Entry 9EL7 (X-ray diffraction, 2.87 A resolution); this record covers chains A and B.

Chain A:
Protein: Lysine-specific histone demethylase 1A
From: Homo sapiens
Notes: EC 1.14.99.66
UniProtKB: O60341 (KDM1A_HUMAN); residue numbers follow UniProt; this construct covers 1-852
Chain sequence (871 residues; numbered -18 to 852; the number before each row is that of its first residue; numbers below 1 keep their minus sign (Gly-18 is residue -18)):
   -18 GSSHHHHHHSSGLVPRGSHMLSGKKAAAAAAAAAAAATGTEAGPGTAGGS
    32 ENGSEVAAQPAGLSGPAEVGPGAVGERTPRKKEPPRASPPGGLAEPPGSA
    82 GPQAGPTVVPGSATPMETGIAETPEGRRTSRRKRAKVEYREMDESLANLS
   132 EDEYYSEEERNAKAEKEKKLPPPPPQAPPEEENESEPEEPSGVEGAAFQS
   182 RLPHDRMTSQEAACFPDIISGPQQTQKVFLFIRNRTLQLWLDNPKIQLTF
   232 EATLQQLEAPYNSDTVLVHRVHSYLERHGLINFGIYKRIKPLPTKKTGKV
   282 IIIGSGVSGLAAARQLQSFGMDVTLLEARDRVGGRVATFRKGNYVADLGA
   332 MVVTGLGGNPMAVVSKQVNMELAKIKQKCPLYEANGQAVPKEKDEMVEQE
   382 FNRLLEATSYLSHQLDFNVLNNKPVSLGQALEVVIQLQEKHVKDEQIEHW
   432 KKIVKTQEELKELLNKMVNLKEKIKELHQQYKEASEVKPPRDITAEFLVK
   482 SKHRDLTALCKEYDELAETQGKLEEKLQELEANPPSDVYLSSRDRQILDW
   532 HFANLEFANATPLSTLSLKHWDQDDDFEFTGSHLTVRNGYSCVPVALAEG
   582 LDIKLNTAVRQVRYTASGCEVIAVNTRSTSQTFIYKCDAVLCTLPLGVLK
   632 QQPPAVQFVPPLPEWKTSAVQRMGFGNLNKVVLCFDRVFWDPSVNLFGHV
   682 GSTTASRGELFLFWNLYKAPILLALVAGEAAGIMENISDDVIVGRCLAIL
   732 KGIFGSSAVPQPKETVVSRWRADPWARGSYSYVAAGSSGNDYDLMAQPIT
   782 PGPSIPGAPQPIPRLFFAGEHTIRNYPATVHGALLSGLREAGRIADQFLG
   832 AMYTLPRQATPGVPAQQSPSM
Unresolved in the structure: -18 to 170, 837-852
Sequence notes: expression tag (-18 to 0)
Residues lining bound ligands: A1BI4 ([(2R,3S,4R,5R)-5-(6-amino-9H-purin-9-yl)-3,4-dihydroxyoxolan-2-yl]methyl (2S,3S,4R)-5-[(4aS)-7,8-dimethyl-4a-[(1R)-1-{3-[(5-methyl-1,3,4-thiadiazol-2-yl)carbamoyl]phenyl}-3-oxopropyl]-2,4-dioxo-3,4,4a,5-tetrahydrobenzo[g]pteridin-10(2H)-yl]-2,3,4-trihydroxypentyl dihydrogen diphosphate (non-preferred name)): Ile284, Gly285, Ser286, Gly287, Val288, Ser289, Gly290, Leu307, Glu308, Ala309, Arg310, Gly314, Gly315, Arg316, Val317, Leu329, Gly330, Ala331, Met332, Val333, Ile356, Gln358, Phe538, Ala539, His564, Thr588, Ala589, Val590, Thr624, Leu625, Pro626, Val629, Val637, Leu659, Lys661, Leu677, Trp695, Trp751, Trp756, Ser760, Tyr761, Gly800, Glu801, Ala809, Thr810, Val811, Ala814
From the paper describing this entry:
  - conformationally variable residues (side-chain flip): Trp695
  - mutagenesis - T684DEL/T685DEL/A686DEL/S687DEL: increased growth in response to AW4
  - mutagenesis - T684DEL/T685DEL/A686DEL/S687DEL: unchanged catalytic activity

Chain B:
Protein: REST corepressor 1
From: Homo sapiens
UniProtKB: Q9UKL0 (RCOR1_HUMAN); residues 305-440 here correspond to UniProt positions 308-443 (UniProt number = residue number + 3)
Chain sequence (144 residues; numbered 297 to 440; the number before each row is that of its first residue):
   297 GPLGSPEFRAKRKPPKGMFLSQEDVEAVSANATAATTVLRQLDMELVSVK
   347 RQIQNIKQTNSALKEKLDGGIEPYRLPEVIQKCNARWTTEEQLLAVQAIR
   397 KYGRDFQAISDVIGNKSVVQVKNFFVNYRRRFNIDEVLQEWEAE
Unresolved in the structure: 297-307
Sequence notes: expression tag (297-304)

Chain A / chain B interface:
Pairs across the interface (88; chain A residue first):
  Glu381(A) - Met314(B)
  Arg384(A) - Pro311(B)
  Arg384(A) - Lys312(B)  hydrogen bond (side chain-backbone)
  Arg384(A) - Gly313(B)
  Arg384(A) - Met314(B)
  Glu387(A) - Pro311(B)
  Ala388(A) - Pro311(B)
  Ala388(A) - Leu316(B)
  Tyr391(A) - Arg308(B)
  Tyr391(A) - Lys309(B)
  Tyr391(A) - Pro310(B)
  Tyr391(A) - Leu316(B)  hydrophobic
  Gln395(A) - Arg308(B)
  Gln417(A) - Val324(B)
  Gln417(A) - Ala331(B)
  Leu418(A) - Phe315(B)
  Leu418(A) - Asp320(B)
  Leu418(A) - Val321(B)  hydrophobic
  Leu418(A) - Val324(B)  hydrophobic
  Gln419(A) - Gly313(B)  hydrogen bond (side chain-backbone)
  Gln419(A) - Met314(B)
  Gln419(A) - Phe315(B)  hydrogen bond (side chain-backbone)
  Gln419(A) - Leu316(B)
  Glu420(A) - Leu335(B)
  Lys421(A) - Asp320(B)  salt bridge
  Lys421(A) - Leu335(B)
  His422(A) - Phe315(B)
  Lys424(A) - Leu335(B)
  Lys424(A) - Asp339(B)  salt bridge
  Asp425(A) - Leu338(B)
  Gln427(A) - Leu342(B)
  Ile428(A) - Glu341(B)
  Ile428(A) - Leu342(B)  hydrophobic
  Trp431(A) - Lys346(B)
  Trp431(A) - Ile349(B)  hydrophobic
  Lys432(A) - Glu341(B)  salt bridge
  Ile434(A) - Ile349(B)  hydrophobic
  Val435(A) - Ile349(B)  hydrophobic
  Gln438(A) - Ile352(B)
  Gln438(A) - Lys353(B)
  Gln438(A) - Asn356(B)  hydrogen bond (backbone-side chain)
  Glu439(A) - Gln348(B)
  Glu439(A) - Ile352(B)
  Leu441(A) - Asn356(B)
  Lys442(A) - Thr355(B)
  Lys442(A) - Asn356(B)
  Lys442(A) - Leu359(B)
  Leu445(A) - Asn356(B)
  Leu445(A) - Leu359(B)  hydrophobic
  Leu445(A) - Lys360(B)
  Asn446(A) - Leu359(B)
  Met448(A) - Leu363(B)  hydrophobic
  Val449(A) - Leu363(B)  hydrophobic
  Lys452(A) - Lys362(B)  hydrogen bond (side chain-backbone)
  Lys452(A) - Asp364(B)  salt bridge
  Lys452(A) - Gly366(B)
  Ile455(A) - Tyr370(B)  hydrophobic
  Lys456(A) - Tyr370(B)
  His459(A) - Pro369(B)
  His459(A) - Tyr370(B)
  Tyr462(A) - Leu372(B)  hydrophobic
  Ile474(A) - Leu389(B)  hydrophobic
  Ile474(A) - Gln393(B)
  Thr475(A) - Gln393(B)
  Phe478(A) - Leu390(B)  hydrophobic
  Phe478(A) - Gln393(B)
  Phe478(A) - Ala394(B)
  Phe478(A) - Lys397(B)
  Lys481(A) - Leu390(B)
  Lys481(A) - Val408(B)
  Ser482(A) - Lys397(B)
  Ser482(A) - Tyr398(B)
  His484(A) - Leu372(B)
  His484(A) - Val375(B)
  Arg485(A) - Tyr398(B)
  Arg485(A) - Asp401(B)  salt bridge
  Arg485(A) - Ala404(B)
  Arg485(A) - Asp407(B)
  Asp486(A) - Tyr398(B)  hydrogen bond
  Leu487(A) - Tyr370(B)
  Cys491(A) - Ile367(B)  hydrophobic
  Cys491(A) - Tyr370(B)
  Tyr494(A) - Leu363(B)
  Tyr494(A) - Gly366(B)
  Tyr494(A) - Ile367(B)  hydrophobic
  Asp495(A) - Arg371(B)  salt bridge
  Glu505(A) - Lys360(B)  salt bridge
  Tyr520(A) - Met314(B)
Interface residues without a listed pair, chain A (57 interface residues in all): Leu385, Leu392, Leu396, Phe398, Leu401, Val414, Val415, Glu477, Gln501, Glu512
Interface residues without a listed pair, chain B (54 interface residues in all): Gln318, Ser325, Val334, Val345, Pro373, Glu386, Ile409

Overview:
Chain A and chain B form an interface of 57 and 54 residues respectively, with 6 hydrogen bonds and 7 salt
bridges. Polar contacts include Lys421(A)-Asp320(B), Lys424(A)-Asp339(B) and Lys432(A)-Glu341(B). Ligands of
chain A: compound A1BI4. The paper reports that T684DEL/T685DEL/A686DEL/S687DEL of chain A increase growth in
response to AW4; conformational variability at Trp695(A).
Here chain A is Lysine-specific histone demethylase 1A and chain B is REST corepressor 1, both from Homo
sapiens. Entry 9EL7 (LSD1-CoREST in complex with T105 enantiomer (1R,2S)) was determined by X-ray diffraction
together with 8BOP, 8BOX, 8F2Z, 8F30, 8F59, 8F6S and 18 further entries from the same study.
